Entry 5LGS (X-ray diffraction, 2.10 A resolution); this record covers chains B and D of the 8 polymer chains in the assembly.

[Chain B (and D)]
Molecule: Histone-arginine methyltransferase CARM1
Source organism: Mus musculus
Notes: EC 2.1.1.319; chain D of this document is another copy of the same molecule, construct and numbering; everything in this record applies to it too
UniProtKB: Q9WVG6 (CARM1_MOUSE), isoform Q9WVG6-2; residues 130-487 here = UniProt positions 130-487
Amino-acid sequence (361 residues; numbered 127 to 487; the number before each row is that of its first residue):
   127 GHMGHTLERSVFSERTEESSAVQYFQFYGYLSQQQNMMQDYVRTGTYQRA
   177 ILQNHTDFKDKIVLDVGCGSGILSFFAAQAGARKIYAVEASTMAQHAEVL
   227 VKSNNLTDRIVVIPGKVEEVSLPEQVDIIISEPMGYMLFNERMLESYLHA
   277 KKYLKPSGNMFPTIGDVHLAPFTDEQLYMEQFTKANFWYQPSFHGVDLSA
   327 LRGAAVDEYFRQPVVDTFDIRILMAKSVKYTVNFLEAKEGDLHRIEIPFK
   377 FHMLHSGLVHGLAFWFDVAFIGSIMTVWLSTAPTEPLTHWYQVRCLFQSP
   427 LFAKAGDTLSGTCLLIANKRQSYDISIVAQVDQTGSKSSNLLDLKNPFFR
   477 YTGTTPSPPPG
Unresolved in the structure: 127-134, 478-487
Differences from the reference sequence: expression tag (127-129)
Small-molecule neighbours:
  - 1,2-dimethoxyethane (DXE): D393, W404, S406, E411
  - QVR ((2R,3R,4S,5R)-2-(6-aminopurin-9-yl)-5-[(E)-prop-1-enyl]oxolane-3,4-diol): F138, Y150, F151, Y154, Q160, G193, G195, V214, E215, A216, S217, G241, K242, V243, E244, E258, M260, E267, M269, S272
Curated features (UniProtKB/Swiss-Prot):
  - region: R347 to L380 (Required for nuclear translocation)
  - binding site (S-adenosyl-L-methionine): Q160, R169, G193, E215, E244, S272
  - modified residue: S217 (Phosphoserine)
  - cross-link: K228 (Glycyl lysine isopeptide (Lys-Gly) (interchain with G-Cter in ubiquitin))
What the authors report for this chain:
  - catalytic residues: E258, E267 (citing earlier work)

[Interface between chain B and chain D]
Pairs across the interface - 25 pairs, chain B then chain D:
  F308(B) with Y315(D)
  T309(B) with M305(D)
  Y315(B) with F308(D); V332(D); Q424(D)
  Q316(B) with S425(D)
  P317(B) with S425(D)
  S318(B) with G461(D); S462(D), hydrogen bond (backbone-side chain); K463(D), hydrogen bond (side chain-backbone)
  H320(B) with T460(D)
  G321(B) with T460(D); G461(D); S462(D)
  R328(B) with R328(D)
  V332(B) with Y315(D)
  Q424(B) with Y315(D)
  S425(B) with Q316(D); P317(D)
  T460(B) with H320(D); G321(D)
  G461(B) with S318(D), hydrogen bond (backbone-side chain); G321(D)
  S462(B) with S318(D), hydrogen bond (side chain-backbone)
  K463(B) with S318(D), hydrogen bond (backbone-side chain)
Interface residues without a listed pair, chain B (17 interface residues in all): M305

[Overview]
17 residues of chain B face 16 of chain D across their interface, with 5 hydrogen bonds. Polar pairs include
S318(B)-S462(D), S318(B)-K463(D) and G461(B)-S318(D). Ligands of chain B: 1,2-dimethoxyethane and compound
QVR. UniProt lists 6 S-adenosyl-L-methionine-binding residues on chain B. The paper reports catalytic residues
E258(B) and E267(B).
Chain B and chain D are both Histone-arginine methyltransferase CARM1 (Mus musculus); the structure, Crystal
structure of mouse CARM1 in complex with ligand P2C3u, was determined by X-ray diffraction, deposited together
with 5LGP, 5LGQ and 5LGR.
